PDB entry 3DK4 | X-ray diffraction, 1.20 A resolution | chain A

# Chain A
Molecule: Glutathione reductase
From: Homo sapiens
Notes: EC 1.8.1.7; fragment: to 522
UniProtKB: P00390 (GSHR_HUMAN); residues 1-478 here correspond to UniProt positions 45-522 (UniProt number = residue number + 44)
Amino-acid sequence (478 residues; numbered 1 to 478; the number before each row is that of its first residue):
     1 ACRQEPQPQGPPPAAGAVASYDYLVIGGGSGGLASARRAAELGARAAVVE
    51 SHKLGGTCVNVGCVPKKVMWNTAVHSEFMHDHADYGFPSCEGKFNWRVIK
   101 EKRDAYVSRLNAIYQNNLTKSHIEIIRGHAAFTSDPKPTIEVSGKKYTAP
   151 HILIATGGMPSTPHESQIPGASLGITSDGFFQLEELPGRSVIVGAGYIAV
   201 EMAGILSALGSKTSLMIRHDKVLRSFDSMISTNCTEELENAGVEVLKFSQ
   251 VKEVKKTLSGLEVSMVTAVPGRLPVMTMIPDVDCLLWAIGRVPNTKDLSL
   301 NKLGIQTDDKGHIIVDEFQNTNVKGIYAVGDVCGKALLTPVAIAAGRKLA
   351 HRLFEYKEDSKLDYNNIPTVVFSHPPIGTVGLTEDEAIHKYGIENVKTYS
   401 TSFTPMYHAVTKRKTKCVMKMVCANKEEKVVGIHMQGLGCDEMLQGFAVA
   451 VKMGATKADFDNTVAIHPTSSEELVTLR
Not modelled in the structure: 1-16
Cystine bridges: C58-C63
Residues lining bound ligands:
  - FAD (flavin-adenine dinucleotide): I26, G27, G28, G29, S30, G31, G32, V49, E50, S51, H52, K53, G55, G56, T57, C58, V61, G62, C63, K66, G128, H129, A130, A155, T156, G157, G158, S177, F181, Y197, I198, M202, R291, N294, L298, V329, G330, D331, L337, L338, T339, P340, A342, F372, H467, P468
  - glutathione (GSH), molecule 1: S30, L33, A34, R37, C58, V59, V64, Y114, T339, I343, R347, H467, E472, T476
  - glutathione (GSH), molecule 2: S30, L33, A34, R37, C58, V59, V64, Y106, L110, I113, Y114, T339, I343, R347, F403, T404, P405, M406, H467, P468, T469, S470, E472, E473, T476
  - glutathione (GSH), molecule 3: V64, Y106, L110, I113, Y114, F403, T404, P405, M406, H467, P468, T469, S470, E472, E473
  - NADPH (NDP; NADPH dihydro-nicotinamide-adenine-dinucleotide phosphate): V193, G194, A195, G196, Y197, I198, A199, R218, H219, K221, R224, S225, F226, A288, I289, G290, R291, A336, L337, L338, T369, T379
UniProt features mapped onto this chain:
  - active site: H467 (Proton acceptor)
  - binding site (FAD): S30, G31, E50, T57, C58, K66, A130, D331, T339, H467
  - binding site (glutathione): S30, R37, Y114, R347
  - binding site (NADP(+)): A195, I198, E201, R218, R224, G290, L337, V370
  - modified residue: K53 (N6-acetyllysine)
What the authors report for this chain:
  - binding site for flavin-adenine dinucleotide: Y197
  - catalytic residues: C58, C63, H467, E472 (citing earlier work)

# Summary
Bound to chain A: flavin-adenine dinucleotide, NADPH and 3 copies of glutathione. UniProt lists active-site
residue H467, 10 FAD-binding residues, 4 glutathione-binding residues and 8 NADP+-binding residues. From the
paper: catalytic residues C58, C63 and H467 among others; a binding site for flavin-adenine dinucleotide at
Y197.
Chain A is Glutathione reductase (Homo sapiens); the structure, Catalytic cycle of human glutathione reductase
near 1 A resolution, was determined by X-ray diffraction (same publication as 3DJG, 3DJJ, 3DK8 and 3DK9).
